Entry 4WA2 (X-ray diffraction, 2.50 A resolution); this record covers chains A and E of the 3 polymer chains in the assembly.

== Chain A (and E) ==
Name: Hemagglutinin
Organism: Influenza A virus (A/harbor seal/Massachusetts/1/2011(H3N8))
Notes: chain E of this document is another copy of the same molecule, construct and numbering; everything in this record applies to it too
UniProtKB: I6NNE1 (I6NNE1_9INFA); residues 8-503 here correspond to UniProt positions 24-519 (UniProt number = residue number + 16)
Sequence (496 residues; row label = number of the first residue in the row):
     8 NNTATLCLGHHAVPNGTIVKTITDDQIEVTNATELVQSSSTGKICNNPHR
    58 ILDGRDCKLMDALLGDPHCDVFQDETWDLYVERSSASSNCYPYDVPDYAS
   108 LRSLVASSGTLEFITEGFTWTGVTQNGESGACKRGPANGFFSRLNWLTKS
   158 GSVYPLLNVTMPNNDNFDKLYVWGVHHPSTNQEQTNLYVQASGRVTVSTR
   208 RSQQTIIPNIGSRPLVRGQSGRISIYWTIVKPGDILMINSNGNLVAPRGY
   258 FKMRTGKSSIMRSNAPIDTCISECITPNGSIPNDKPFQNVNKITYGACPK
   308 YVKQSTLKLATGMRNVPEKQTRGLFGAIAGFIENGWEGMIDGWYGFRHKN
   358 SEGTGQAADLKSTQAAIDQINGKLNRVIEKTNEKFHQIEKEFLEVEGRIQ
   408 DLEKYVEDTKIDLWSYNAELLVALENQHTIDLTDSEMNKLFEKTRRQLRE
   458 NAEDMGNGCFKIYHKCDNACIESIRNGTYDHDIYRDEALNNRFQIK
Not modelled in the structure: 325-329
Disulfide bonds: Cys14-Cys466, Cys52-Cys277, Cys64-Cys76, Cys97-Cys139, Cys281-Cys305, Cys473-Cys477
Glycans and other covalent adducts: N-acetylglucosamine (NAG) linked to Asn38, Asn165, Asn285
What the authors report for this chain:
  - binding site for N-acetyl-alpha-neuraminic acid: Tyr98, Gly134 to Ala138, Trp153, His183, Glu190, Gln226
  - binding site for beta-D-galactopyranose: Gln226
  - specificity-determining residues: Gln226 (citing earlier work)

== Chain A / chain E interface ==
Residue-residue contacts - 91 pairs, chain A then chain E:
  Lys27(A) - Arg383(E)
  Thr28(A) - Arg383(E)
  Ile29(A) - Gly379(E)
  Ile29(A) - Lys380(E)
  Ile29(A) - Arg383(E)  hydrogen bond (backbone-side chain)
  Ile29(A) - Glu432(E)
  Thr30(A) - Gln376(E)
  Thr30(A) - Gly379(E)
  Thr30(A) - His435(E)
  Asp101(A) - Gln210(E)  hydrogen bond
  His184(A) - Gln210(E)  hydrogen bond
  Asn216(A) - Arg201(E)
  Asn216(A) - Val202(E)
  Asn216(A) - Thr203(E)
  Asn216(A) - Thr212(E)  hydrogen bond
  Asn216(A) - Ile213(E)
  Asn216(A) - Ile214(E)
  Ile217(A) - Arg201(E)  hydrogen bond (backbone-side chain)
  Ile217(A) - Asn246(E)
  Gly218(A) - Asn246(E)
  Ser219(A) - Asn165(E)
  Ser219(A) - Met244(E)
  Ser219(A) - Asn246(E)
  Arg220(A) - Thr203(E)
  Arg220(A) - Ser205(E)
  Arg220(A) - Gln210(E)  hydrogen bond
  Arg220(A) - Thr212(E)
  Arg220(A) - Met244(E)
  Pro221(A) - Ser205(E)
  Pro221(A) - Thr206(E)
  Pro221(A) - Arg207(E)
  Pro221(A) - Ile242(E)  hydrophobic
  Pro221(A) - Met244(E)
  Val223(A) - Arg207(E)
  Arg229(A) - Thr206(E)
  Arg229(A) - Arg207(E)
  Ser231(A) - Gln210(E)  hydrogen bond
  Gly330(A) - Lys446(E)  hydrogen bond (backbone-side chain)
  Leu331(A) - Phe332(E)
  Leu331(A) - Leu439(E)  hydrophobic
  Leu331(A) - Ser442(E)  hydrogen bond (backbone-side chain)
  Phe332(A) - Phe332(E)  hydrophobic
  Gly333(A) - Lys446(E)
  Phe338(A) - Arg453(E)
  Leu400(A) - Lys238(E)  hydrogen bond (backbone-side chain)
  Glu401(A) - Lys238(E)  salt bridge
  Val402(A) - Leu111(E)  hydrophobic
  Val402(A) - Ile236(E)  hydrophobic
  Glu403(A) - Ser107(E)  hydrogen bond (backbone-side chain)
  Gly404(A) - Ser107(E)
  Arg405(A) - Ser107(E)  hydrogen bond (backbone-side chain)
  Arg405(A) - Glu403(E)  salt bridge
  Arg405(A) - Ile406(E)
  Arg405(A) - Glu410(E)  salt bridge
  Asp408(A) - Ser110(E)  hydrogen bond
  Asp408(A) - Ile395(E)
  Leu409(A) - Ile395(E)  hydrophobic
  Leu409(A) - Glu410(E)
  Leu409(A) - Val413(E)  hydrophobic
  Tyr412(A) - Gln394(E)
  Tyr412(A) - Ile395(E)  hydrophobic
  Tyr412(A) - Lys397(E)  hydrogen bond
  Tyr412(A) - Val413(E)  hydrophobic
  Tyr412(A) - Glu414(E)  hydrogen bond
  Tyr412(A) - Lys417(E)  hydrogen bond
  Val413(A) - Val413(E)  hydrophobic
  Asp415(A) - Lys391(E)  salt bridge
  Thr416(A) - Lys417(E)
  Asp419(A) - Lys391(E)  salt bridge
  Leu420(A) - Leu420(E)  hydrophobic
  Leu420(A) - Trp421(E)
  Leu420(A) - Asn424(E)
  Tyr423(A) - Trp421(E)  hydrophobic
  Tyr423(A) - Asn424(E)
  Tyr423(A) - Leu428(E)
  Phe448(A) - Arg453(E)
  Glu460(A) - Arg456(E)  salt bridge
  Glu460(A) - Glu457(E)
  Glu460(A) - Arg492(E)  salt bridge
  Asp461(A) - Arg453(E)  salt bridge
  Asp461(A) - Arg456(E)
  Gly463(A) - Arg453(E)
  Tyr470(A) - Arg456(E)  hydrogen bond
  Tyr470(A) - Arg492(E)
  Arg499(A) - Glu457(E)  salt bridge
  Arg499(A) - Arg492(E)
  Arg499(A) - Leu496(E)
  Phe500(A) - Leu496(E)  hydrophobic
  Phe500(A) - Phe500(E)  hydrophobic
  Phe500(A) - Ile502(E)
  Gln501(A) - Lys503(E)
Other interface residues (no listed pair), chain A (54 interface residues in all): Asn188, Leu222, Ile406, Asn424, Leu427, Ala430, Leu431, Gln434, Glu449, Met462, Lys468
Other interface residues (no listed pair), chain E (60 interface residues in all): Ala106, Trp234, Asp375, His393, Phe399, Gln407, Leu409, Leu431, Asp438

== Summary ==
Chain A and chain E form an interface of 54 and 60 residues respectively, with 17 hydrogen bonds and 9 salt
bridges. Polar pairs include Glu401(A)-Lys238(E), Arg405(A)-Glu403(E) and Arg405(A)-Glu410(E). The paper
reports a binding site for N-acetyl-alpha-neuraminic acid at Tyr98(A), Gly134(A) and Trp153(A) among others; a
binding site for beta-D-galactopyranose at Gln226(A).
Both chains are Hemagglutinin (Influenza A virus (A/harbor seal/Massachusetts/1/2011(H3N8))). Entry 4WA2 (The
crystal structure of hemagglutinin from a H3N8 influenza virus isolated from New England harbor seals ...) was
determined by X-ray diffraction (same publication as 4WA1, 4WA3, 4WA4 and 4WA5).
